PDB entry 7D45 | electron microscopy, 3.80 A resolution | chains G and K of the 11 polymer chains in the assembly

== Chain G ==
Molecule: Translation initiation factor eIF-2B subunit delta
From: Homo sapiens
UniProtKB: Q9UI10 (EI2BD_HUMAN); residues 1-523 here = UniProt positions 1-523
Chain sequence (523 residues; numbered 1 to 523; the number before each row is that of its first residue):
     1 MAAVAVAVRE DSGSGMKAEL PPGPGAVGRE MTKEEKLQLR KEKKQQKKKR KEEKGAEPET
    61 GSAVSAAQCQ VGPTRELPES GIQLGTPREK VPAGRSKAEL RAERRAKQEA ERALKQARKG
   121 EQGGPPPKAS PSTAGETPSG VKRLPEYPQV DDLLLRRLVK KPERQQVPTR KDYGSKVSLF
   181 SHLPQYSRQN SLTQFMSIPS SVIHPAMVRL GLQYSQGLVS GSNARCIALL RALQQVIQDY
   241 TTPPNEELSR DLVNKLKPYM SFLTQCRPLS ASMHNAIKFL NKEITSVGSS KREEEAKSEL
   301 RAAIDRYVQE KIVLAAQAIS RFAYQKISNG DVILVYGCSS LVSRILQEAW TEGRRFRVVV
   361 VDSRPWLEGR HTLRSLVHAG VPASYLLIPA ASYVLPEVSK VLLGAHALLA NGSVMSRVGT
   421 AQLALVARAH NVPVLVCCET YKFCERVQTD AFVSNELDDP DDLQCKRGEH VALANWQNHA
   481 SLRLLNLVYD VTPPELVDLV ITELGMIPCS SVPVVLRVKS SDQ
Unresolved in the structure: 1-165, 519-523
From the paper describing this entry:
  - mutagenesis - E310K, L314Q: decreased catalytic activity on ISRIB
  - mutagenesis - E310K, L314Q: decreased binding to eIF2(alphaP)
  - mutagenesis - E310K, L314Q: decreased binding to Eukaryotic translation initiation factor 2 subunit 1 (chain K)

== Chain K ==
Molecule: Eukaryotic translation initiation factor 2 subunit 1
From: Homo sapiens
UniProtKB: P05198 (IF2A_HUMAN); residues 0-314 here correspond to UniProt positions 1-315 (UniProt number = residue number + 1)
Chain sequence (315 residues; row label = number of the first residue in the row; numbering starts at 0):
     0 MPGLSCRFYQ HKFPEVEDVV MVNVRSIAEM GAYVSLLEYN NIEGMILLSE LSRRRIRSIN
    60 KLIRIGRNEC VVVIRVDKEK GYIDLSKRRV SPEEAIKCED KFTKSKTVYS ILRHVAEVLE
   120 YTKDEQLESL FQRTAWVFDD KYKRPGYGAY DAFKHAVSDP SILDSLDLNE DEREVLINNI
   180 NRRLTPQAVK IRADIEVACY GYEGIDAVKE ALRAGLNCST ENMPIKINLI APPRYVMTTT
   240 TLERTEGLSV LSQAMAVIKE KIEEKRGVFN VQMEPKVVTD TDETELARQM ERLERENAEV
   300 DGDDDAEEME AKAED
Unresolved in the structure: 0-4, 181-314
Modified residues: Ser-51 (phosphoserine; SEP)
From the paper describing this entry:
  - post-translational modification sites: Ser-51

== Chain G / chain K interface ==
Residue-residue contacts (10; chain G residue first):
  Glu-310(G) with Asn-59(K); Ile-62(K)
  Lys-311(G) with Ile-58(K)
  Leu-314(G) with Leu-61(K); Ile-62(K), hydrophobic
  Glu-503(G) with Asn-59(K)
  Leu-504(G) with Arg-56(K); Ser-57(K); Ile-58(K), hydrophobic
  Val-518(G) with Arg-56(K)
Other interface residues (no listed pair), chain G (7 interface residues in all): Ala-315

== Summary ==
The interface between chain G and chain K involves 7 residues on one side and 6 on the other. The paper
reports that E310K and L314Q of chain G reduce catalytic activity on ISRIB; a modification site at Ser-51(K).
Chain G is Translation initiation factor eIF-2B subunit delta and chain K is Eukaryotic translation initiation
factor 2 subunit 1, both from Homo sapiens; the structure, eIF2B-eIF2(aP), aP1 complex, was determined by
electron microscopy, deposited together with 7D43, 7D44 and 7D46.
